PDB entry 9F38 | X-ray diffraction, 2.85 A resolution | chains A and F of the 3 polymer chains in the assembly

== Chain A ==
Protein: BsmI
Organism: Geobacillus stearothermophilus
UniProtKB: Q8RLN4 (Q8RLN4_GEOSE); numbering as in UniProt (aligned over 1-676)
Sequence (676 residues; numbered 1 to 676; the number before each row is that of its first residue):
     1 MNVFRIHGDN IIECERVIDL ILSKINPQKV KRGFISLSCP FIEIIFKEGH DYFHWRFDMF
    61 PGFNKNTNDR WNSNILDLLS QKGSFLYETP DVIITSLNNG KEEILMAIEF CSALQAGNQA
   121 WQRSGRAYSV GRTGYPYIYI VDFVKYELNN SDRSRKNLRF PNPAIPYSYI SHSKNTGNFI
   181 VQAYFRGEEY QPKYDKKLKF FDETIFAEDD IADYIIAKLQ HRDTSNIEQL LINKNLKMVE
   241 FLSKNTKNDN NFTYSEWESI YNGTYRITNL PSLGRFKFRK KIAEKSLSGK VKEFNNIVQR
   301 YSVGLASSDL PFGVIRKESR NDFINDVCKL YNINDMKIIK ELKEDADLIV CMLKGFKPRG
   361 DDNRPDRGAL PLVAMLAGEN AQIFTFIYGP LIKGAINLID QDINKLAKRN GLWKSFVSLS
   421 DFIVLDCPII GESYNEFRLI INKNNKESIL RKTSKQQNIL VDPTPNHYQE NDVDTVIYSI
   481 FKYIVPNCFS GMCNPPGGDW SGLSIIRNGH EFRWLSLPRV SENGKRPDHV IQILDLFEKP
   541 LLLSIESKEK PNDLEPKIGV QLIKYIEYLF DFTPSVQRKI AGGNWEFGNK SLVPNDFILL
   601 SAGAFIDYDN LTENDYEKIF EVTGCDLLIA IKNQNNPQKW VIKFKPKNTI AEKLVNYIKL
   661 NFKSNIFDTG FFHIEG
Metal / ion sites: Ca2+ site 1: Asp9, Asp91 (shared with 2 residues of chain E); Ca2+ site 2: Asp91, Phe110, Asp499 (shared with 1 residue of chain E); Ca2+ site 3: Glu470, Asp528
Reported in the primary citation:
  - Ca2+ coordination: Asp9, Asp91, Glu109, Glu470, Asp528
  - conformationally variable residues (loop rearrangement): Ile484 to Leu503
  - catalytic residues: Glu109, Glu546

== Chain F ==
Molecule: Top strand (13-nt DNA)
Sequence (13 nucleotides; numbered 1 to 13; the number before each row is that of its first residue):
     1 GAGGAATGCA GAC

== Chain A / chain F interface ==
Residue-residue contacts (45; chain A residue first):
  Lys65(A) with DA12(F), hydrogen bond to the sugar
  Asn66(A) with DC13(F), phosphate contact
  Asp69(A) with DC13(F), phosphate contact
  Ala116(A) with DA5(F), hydrogen bond to the base
  Gly117(A) with DG4(F), base contact
  Asn118(A) with DA5(F), hydrogen bond to the base; DA6(F), hydrogen bond to the base
  Trp121(A) with DG4(F), sugar contact; DA5(F), phosphate contact
  Asn157(A) with DA2(F), hydrogen bond to the phosphate
  Arg159(A) with DG3(F), base contact; DG4(F), hydrogen bond to the base
  Asn162(A) with DG4(F), hydrogen bond to the phosphate
  Lys197(A) with DA2(F), salt bridge to the phosphate
  Thr246(A) with DG3(F), phosphate contact
  Lys247(A) with DG3(F), phosphate contact
  Lys280(A) with DA5(F), salt bridge to the phosphate
  Lys281(A) with DA5(F), sugar contact
  Ile282(A) with DA6(F), phosphate contact
  Ala283(A) with DA5(F), phosphate contact; DA6(F), hydrogen bond to the phosphate
  Lys285(A) with DA6(F), hydrogen bond to the phosphate; DT7(F), salt bridge to the phosphate
  Ser286(A) with DA6(F), hydrogen bond to the phosphate
  Asp309(A) with DG4(F), sugar contact
  Leu310(A) with DG4(F), sugar contact
  Pro311(A) with DA5(F), phosphate contact
  Lys354(A) with DA6(F), phosphate contact; DT7(F), salt bridge to the phosphate
  Lys357(A) with DT7(F), phosphate contact; DG8(F), hydrogen bond to the base
  Pro358(A) with DT7(F), phosphate contact
  Arg359(A) with DG8(F), salt bridge to the phosphate
  Asn363(A) with DT7(F), base contact
  Arg364(A) with DC9(F), base contact
  Pro365(A) with DA6(F), base contact; DT7(F), base contact
  Tyr388(A) with DA6(F), hydrogen bond to the phosphate
  His467(A) with DC13(F), salt bridge to the phosphate
  Gln469(A) with DA12(F), phosphate contact; DC13(F), phosphate contact
  Glu470(A) with DG11(F), sugar contact; DA12(F), hydrogen bond to the phosphate
  Arg519(A) with DC9(F), phosphate contact; DA10(F), salt bridge to the phosphate
Interface residues without a listed pair, chain A (42 interface residues in all): Arg70, Phe160, Phe356, Asp361, Asn471, Pro496, Lys525, Glu549
Interface residues without a listed pair, chain F (13 interface residues in all): DG1

== Summary ==
42 residues of chain A face 13 of chain F across their interface; the contacts include 13 hydrogen bonds and 7
salt bridges. Among the polar pairs are Ala116(A)-DA5(F), Asn118(A)-DA5(F) and Asn118(A)-DA6(F). The paper
reports catalytic residues Glu109(A) and Glu546(A); Ca2+ coordination by Asp9(A), Asp91(A) and Glu109(A) among
others.
Here chain A is BsmI (Geobacillus stearothermophilus) and chain F is Top strand (13-nt DNA). Entry 9F38 (BsmI
(wild-type) crystallized with Ca2+ and cognate dsDNA) was determined by X-ray diffraction (same publication as
9EZ5, 9EZ7 and 9EZD).
